Entry 5DRX (X-ray diffraction, 2.10 A resolution); this record covers chains H and L.

[Chain H]
Molecule: CLL240 heavy chain (VH and CH1 domains)
Organism: Homo sapiens
Amino-acid sequence (228 residues; numbered 1 to 228; the number before each row is that of its first residue):
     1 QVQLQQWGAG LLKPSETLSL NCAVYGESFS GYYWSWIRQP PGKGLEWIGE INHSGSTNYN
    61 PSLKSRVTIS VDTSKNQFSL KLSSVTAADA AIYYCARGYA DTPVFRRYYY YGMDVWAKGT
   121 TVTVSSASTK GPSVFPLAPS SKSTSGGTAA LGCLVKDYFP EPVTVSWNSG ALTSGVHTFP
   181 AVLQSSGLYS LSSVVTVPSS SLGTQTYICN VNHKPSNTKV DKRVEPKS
Disordered / not traced: 140-147
Cystine bridges: Cys22-Cys95, Cys153-Cys209

[Chain L]
Molecule: CLL240 BCR light chain
Organism: Homo sapiens
Amino-acid sequence (221 residues; row label = number of the first residue in the row; numbering starts at 0):
     0 ADIVMTQSPL SLPVTLGQPA SISCRSSQSL VHSDGNTYLN WFQQRPGQSP RRLIYKVSDR
    60 DSGVPDRFSG SGSGTDFTLK ISRVEAEDVG VYYCMQGTHW PPYTFGQGTK VEIKRTVAAP
   120 SVFIFPPSDE QLKSGTASVV CLLNNFYPRE AKVQWKVDNA LQSGNSQESV TEQDSKDSTY
   180 SLSSTLTLSK ADYEKHKVYA CEVTHQGLSS PVTKSFNRGE C
Cystine bridges: Cys23-Cys93, Cys140-Cys200

[Chain H / chain L interface]
Contacting residue pairs (79; chain H residue first):
  Gln39(H) - Gln43(L)  hydrogen bond
  Gln39(H) - Tyr92(L)  hydrogen bond
  Lys43(H) - Tyr92(L)
  Gly44(H) - Tyr92(L)
  Gly44(H) - Gln106(L)
  Leu45(H) - Tyr92(L)  hydrophobic
  Leu45(H) - Phe104(L)
  Trp47(H) - Pro100(L)  hydrophobic
  Trp47(H) - Pro101(L)  hydrophobic
  Trp47(H) - Tyr102(L)
  Glu50(H) - Tyr102(L)
  Asn58(H) - Trp99(L)
  Tyr59(H) - Pro100(L)
  Asn60(H) - Pro101(L)
  Pro61(H) - Pro101(L)
  Tyr94(H) - Gln43(L)  hydrogen bond
  Tyr94(H) - Ser48(L)
  Tyr94(H) - Pro49(L)
  Tyr99(H) - Tyr37(L)  hydrophobic
  Tyr99(H) - Asn39(L)  hydrogen bond
  Tyr99(H) - Met94(L)
  Tyr99(H) - Gly96(L)
  Tyr99(H) - Tyr102(L)  hydrophobic
  Arg106(H) - Tyr37(L)  hydrogen bond (backbone-side chain)
  Arg106(H) - Gly96(L)  hydrogen bond (side chain-backbone)
  Arg106(H) - Trp99(L)
  Arg106(H) - Tyr102(L)  hydrogen bond
  Arg107(H) - Asp33(L)  hydrogen bond (side chain-backbone)
  Arg107(H) - Asn35(L)  hydrogen bond (backbone-side chain)
  Arg107(H) - Tyr37(L)
  Arg107(H) - Lys55(L)
  Tyr110(H) - Arg51(L)  hydrogen bond (backbone-side chain)
  Tyr110(H) - Tyr54(L)
  Tyr111(H) - Arg51(L)
  Gly112(H) - Asn39(L)
  Gly112(H) - Arg51(L)  hydrogen bond (backbone-side chain)
  Met113(H) - Phe41(L)
  Met113(H) - Met94(L)  hydrophobic
  Asp114(H) - Arg51(L)
  Trp116(H) - Phe41(L)
  Trp116(H) - Pro49(L)
  Ala117(H) - Ser48(L)  hydrogen bond (backbone-side chain)
  Lys118(H) - Ser48(L)
  Gly119(H) - Ser48(L)
  Phe135(H) - Ser127(L)
  Phe135(H) - Gln130(L)
  Pro136(H) - Ser127(L)
  Pro136(H) - Glu129(L)
  Leu137(H) - Phe124(L)  hydrophobic
  Ala138(H) - Phe124(L)
  Thr148(H) - Phe122(L)
  Ala150(H) - Phe122(L)  hydrophobic
  Ala150(H) - Phe124(L)
  Leu154(H) - Ser137(L)
  Lys156(H) - Gln130(L)
  Lys156(H) - Ser137(L)
  His177(H) - Asn143(L)
  His177(H) - Asn144(L)  hydrogen bond
  His177(H) - Ser180(L)  hydrogen bond
  Phe179(H) - Leu141(L)  hydrophobic
  Phe179(H) - Ser168(L)
  Phe179(H) - Thr170(L)
  Phe179(H) - Ser180(L)
  Phe179(H) - Leu181(L)
  Phe179(H) - Ser182(L)
  Pro180(H) - Ser168(L)  hydrogen bond (backbone-side chain)
  Pro180(H) - Val169(L)
  Val182(H) - Gln166(L)
  Val182(H) - Glu167(L)
  Val182(H) - Ser168(L)
  Leu183(H) - Gln166(L)  hydrogen bond (backbone-side chain)
  Gln184(H) - Gln166(L)
  Ser192(H) - Ser182(L)
  Val194(H) - Leu141(L)  hydrophobic
  Thr196(H) - Asn143(L)
  Lys222(H) - Glu129(L)  salt bridge
  Lys227(H) - Pro125(L)
  Lys227(H) - Pro126(L)  hydrogen bond (side chain-backbone)
  Ser228(H) - Cys220(L)
Also at the interface, not in a pair above, chain H (49 interface residues in all): Ile37, Tyr108, Tyr109, Ala149, Leu151, Thr178
Also at the interface, not in a pair above, chain L (43 interface residues in all): Gln47, Thr135, Val139

[In short]
49 residues of chain H face 43 of chain L across their interface, with 17 hydrogen bonds and 1 salt bridge.
Polar contacts include Lys222(H)-Glu129(L), Gln39(H)-Gln43(L) and Gln39(H)-Tyr92(L).
Chain H is CLL240 heavy chain (VH and CH1 domains) and chain L is CLL240 BCR light chain, both from Homo
sapiens; the structure, Crystal structure of the BCR Fab fragment from subset #4 case CLL240, was determined
by X-ray diffraction, deposited together with 5IFH and 5DRW.
